Entry 4C8M (X-ray diffraction, 1.57 A resolution); this record covers chains A and B of the 3 polymer chains in the assembly.

# Chain A
Name: Large fragment of taq DNA polymerase I
Organism: Thermus aquaticus
Notes: EC 2.7.7.7; fragment: klenow fragment, residues 293-832
UniProtKB: P19821 (DPO1_THEAQ); residue numbers follow UniProt; this construct covers 293-832
Chain sequence (540 residues; each row starts with the number of its first residue):
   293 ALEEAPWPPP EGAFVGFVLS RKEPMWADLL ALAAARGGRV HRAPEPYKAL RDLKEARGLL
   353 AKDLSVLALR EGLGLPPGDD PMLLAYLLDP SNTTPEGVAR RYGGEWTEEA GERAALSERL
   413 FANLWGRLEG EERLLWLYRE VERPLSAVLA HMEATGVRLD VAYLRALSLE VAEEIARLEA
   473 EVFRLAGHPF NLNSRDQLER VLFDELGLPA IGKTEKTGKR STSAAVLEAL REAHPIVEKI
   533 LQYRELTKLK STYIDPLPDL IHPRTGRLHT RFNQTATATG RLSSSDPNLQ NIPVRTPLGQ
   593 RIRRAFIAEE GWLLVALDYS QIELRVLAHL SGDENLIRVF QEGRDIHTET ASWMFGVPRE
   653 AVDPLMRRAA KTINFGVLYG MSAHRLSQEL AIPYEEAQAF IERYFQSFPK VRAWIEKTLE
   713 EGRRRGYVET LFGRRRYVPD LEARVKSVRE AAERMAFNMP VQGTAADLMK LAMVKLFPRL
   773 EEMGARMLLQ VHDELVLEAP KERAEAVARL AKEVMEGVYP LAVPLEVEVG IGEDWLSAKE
From the paper describing this entry:
  - binding site for the 11-nt DNA strand (chain B): Gln-754
  - binding site for the 14-nt DNA strand: Tyr-671

# Chain B
Molecule: 11-nt DNA strand
Sequence (11 nucleotides; each row starts with the number of its first residue):
   102 GCCACGGCGC X
Modified residues: BMN ((1R)-1,4-anhydro-2-deoxy-1-(3-methoxynaphthalen-2-yl)-5-O-phosphono-D-erythro-pentitol) at position 112

# Chain A / chain B interface
Pairs across the interface - 33 pairs, chain A then chain B:
  Arg-487(A) / DG107(B)  hydrogen bond to the phosphate
  Arg-487(A) / DG108(B)  salt bridge to the phosphate
  Thr-506(A) / DG107(B)  phosphate contact
  Thr-506(A) / DG108(B)  phosphate contact
  Glu-507(A) / DG107(B)  hydrogen bond to the phosphate
  Lys-508(A) / DC106(B)  salt bridge to the phosphate
  Lys-508(A) / DG107(B)  hydrogen bond to the phosphate
  Thr-509(A) / DC106(B)  phosphate contact
  Thr-509(A) / DG107(B)  hydrogen bond to the phosphate
  Ser-513(A) / DG108(B)  hydrogen bond to the phosphate
  Thr-514(A) / DG108(B)  hydrogen bond to the phosphate
  Ser-515(A) / DG108(B)  phosphate contact
  Ser-515(A) / DC109(B)  phosphate contact
  Ala-516(A) / DC109(B)  hydrogen bond to the phosphate
  Arg-536(A) / DG108(B)  hydrogen bond to the phosphate
  Arg-536(A) / DC109(B)  salt bridge to the phosphate
  Lys-540(A) / DG108(B)  base contact
  Lys-540(A) / DC109(B)  hydrogen bond to the base
  Lys-540(A) / DG110(B)  sugar contact
  Arg-573(A) / BMN_112(B)  phosphate contact
  Gln-582(A) / DC111(B)  sugar contact
  Asn-583(A) / DG110(B)  hydrogen bond to the base
  Asn-583(A) / DC111(B)  base contact
  Ile-584(A) / DC111(B)  sugar contact
  Pro-585(A) / DG110(B)  phosphate contact
  Pro-585(A) / DC111(B)  phosphate contact
  Val-586(A) / DC111(B)  hydrogen bond to the phosphate
  Val-586(A) / BMN_112(B)  phosphate contact
  Glu-615(A) / BMN_112(B)  phosphate contact
  Phe-667(A) / BMN_112(B)  sugar contact
  Gln-754(A) / BMN_112(B)  base contact
  His-784(A) / DC111(B)  hydrogen bond to the phosphate
  His-784(A) / BMN_112(B)  salt bridge to the phosphate
Other interface residues (no listed pair), chain A (23 interface residues in all): Glu-537, Arg-587

# In short
Chain A and chain B form an interface of 23 and 7 residues respectively, with 12 hydrogen bonds and 4 salt
bridges. Polar contacts include Lys-540(A)/DC109(B), Asn-583(A)/DG110(B) and Arg-487(A)/DG107(B). The paper
reports a binding site for the 11-nt DNA strand (chain B) at Gln-754(A); a binding site for the 14-nt DNA
strand at Tyr-671(A).
Chain A is Large fragment of taq DNA polymerase I (Thermus aquaticus) and chain B is an 11-nt DNA strand; the
structure, Binary complex of the large fragment of DNA polymerase I from Thermus Aquaticus with the
aritificial ..., was determined by X-ray diffraction together with 4C8K, 4C8L, 4C8N, 4C8O and 4CCH from the
same study.
